4N78 - chains A and F of the 6 polymer chains in the assembly; structure by X-ray diffraction, 2.43 A resolution.

[Chain A]
Name: Cytoplasmic FMR1-interacting protein 1
From: Homo sapiens
UniProtKB: Q7L576 (CYFP1_HUMAN); residue numbers follow UniProt; this construct covers 1-1253
Sequence (1253 residues; row label = number of the first residue in the row):
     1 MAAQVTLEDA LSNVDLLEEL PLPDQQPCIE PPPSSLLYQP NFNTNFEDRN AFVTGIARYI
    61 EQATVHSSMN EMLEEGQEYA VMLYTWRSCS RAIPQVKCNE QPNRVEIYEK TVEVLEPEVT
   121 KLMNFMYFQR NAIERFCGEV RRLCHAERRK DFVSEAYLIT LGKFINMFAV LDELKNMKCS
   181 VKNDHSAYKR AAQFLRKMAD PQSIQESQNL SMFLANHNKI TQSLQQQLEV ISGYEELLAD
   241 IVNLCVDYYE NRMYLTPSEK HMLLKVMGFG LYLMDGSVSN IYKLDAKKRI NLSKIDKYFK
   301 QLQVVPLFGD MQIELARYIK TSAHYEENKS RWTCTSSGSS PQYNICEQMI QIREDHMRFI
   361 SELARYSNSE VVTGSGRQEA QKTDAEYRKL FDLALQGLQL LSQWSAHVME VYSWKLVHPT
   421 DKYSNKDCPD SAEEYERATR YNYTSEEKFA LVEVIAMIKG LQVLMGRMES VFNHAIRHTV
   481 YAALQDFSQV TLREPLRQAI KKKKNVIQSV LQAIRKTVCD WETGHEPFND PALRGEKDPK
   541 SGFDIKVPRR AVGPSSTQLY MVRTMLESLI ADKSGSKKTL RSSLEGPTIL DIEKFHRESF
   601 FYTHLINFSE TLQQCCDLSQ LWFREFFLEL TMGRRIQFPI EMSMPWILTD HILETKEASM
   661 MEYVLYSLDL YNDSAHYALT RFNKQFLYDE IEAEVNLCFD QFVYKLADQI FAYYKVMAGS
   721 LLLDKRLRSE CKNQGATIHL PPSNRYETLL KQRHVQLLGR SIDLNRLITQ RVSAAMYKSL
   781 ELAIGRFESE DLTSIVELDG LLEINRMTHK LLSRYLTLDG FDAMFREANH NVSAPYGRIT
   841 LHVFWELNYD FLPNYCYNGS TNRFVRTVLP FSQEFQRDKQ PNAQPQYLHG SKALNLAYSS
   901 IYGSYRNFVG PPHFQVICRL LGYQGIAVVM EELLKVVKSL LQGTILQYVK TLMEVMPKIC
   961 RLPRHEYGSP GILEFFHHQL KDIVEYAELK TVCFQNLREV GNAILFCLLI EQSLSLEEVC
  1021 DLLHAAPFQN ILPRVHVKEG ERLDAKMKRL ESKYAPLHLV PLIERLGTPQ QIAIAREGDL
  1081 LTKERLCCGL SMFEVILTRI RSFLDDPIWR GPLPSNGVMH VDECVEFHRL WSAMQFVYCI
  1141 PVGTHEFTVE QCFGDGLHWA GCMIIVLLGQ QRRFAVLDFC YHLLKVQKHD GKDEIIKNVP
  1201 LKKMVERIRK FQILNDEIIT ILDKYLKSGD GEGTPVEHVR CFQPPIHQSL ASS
Unresolved in the structure: 1-4, 23-54, 368-379, 540-542, 572-577, 1228-1236, 1251-1253
Swiss-Prot annotation at these positions:
  - modified residue: Ser583 (Phosphoserine), Thr1234 (Phosphothreonine)
  - natural variant: Gly820 (G820D; G820S)
  - mutagenesis: Cys179 (C179R: Reduced interaction with RAC1), Arg190 (R190D: Reduced interaction with RAC1), Glu434 (E434K: Reduced interaction with RAC1; when associated with A-626), Phe626 (F626A: Reduced interaction with RAC1; when associated with K-434), Met632 (M632D: Reduced interaction with RAC1), Leu697 (L697D: Constitutive induction of the formation of actin filaments; when associated with D-704), Tyr704 (Y704D: Constitutive induction of the formation of actin filaments; when associated with D-697), Leu841 (L841A: Constitutive induction of the formation of actin filaments; when associated with 844-A-A-845), Phe844 to Trp845 (Constitutive induction of the formation of actin filaments; when associated with A-841)

[Chain F]
Name: Abl interactor 2
From: Homo sapiens
UniProtKB: J3KNB2 (J3KNB2_HUMAN); numbering as in UniProt (aligned over 1-513)
Sequence (514 residues; each row starts with the number of its first residue; numbering starts at 0):
     0 AMAELQMLLE EEIPGGRRAL FDSYTNLERV ADYCENNYIQ SADKQRALEE TKAYTTQSLA
    60 SVAYLINTLA NNVLQMLDIQ ASQLRRMESS INHISQTVDI HKEKVARREI GILTTNKNTS
   120 RTHKIIAPAN LERPVRYIRK PIDYTILDDI GHGVKWLLRF KVSTQNMKMG GLPRTTPPTQ
   180 KPPSPPMSGK GTLGRHSPYR TLEPVRPPVV PNDYVPSPTR NMAPSQQSPV RTASVNQRNR
   240 TYSSSGSSGG SHPSSRSSSR ENSGSGSVGV PIAVPTPSPP SVFPAPAGSA GTPPLPATSA
   300 SAPAPLVPAT VPSSTAPDAA AGGAQTLADG FTSPTPPVVS STPPTGHPVQ FYSMNRPASR
   360 HTPPTIGGSL PYRRPPSITS QTSLQNQMNG GPFYSQNPVS DTPPPPPPVE EPVFDESPPP
   420 PPPPEDYEEE EAAVVEYSDP YAEEDPPWAP RSYLEKVVAI YDYTKDKEDE LSFQEGAIIY
   480 VIKKNDDGWY EGVMNGVTGL FPGNYVESIM HYSE
Unresolved in the structure: 156-513
Differences from the reference sequence: expression tag (0)
What the authors report for this chain:
  - mutagenesis - R107A: unchanged binding to WIRS

[Interface between chain A and chain F]
Residue-residue contacts (46):
  Tyr836(A) with Glu108(F), hydrogen bond
  Tyr923(A) with Glu102(F); Ala105(F); Arg106(F); Ile109(F), hydrophobic
  Gln924(A) with Val104(F); Ala105(F); Glu108(F)
  Ala927(A) with Glu108(F); Ile109(F), hydrophobic; Leu112(F)
  Met930(A) with Leu112(F), hydrophobic
  Glu931(A) with Leu112(F)
  Gln1071(A) with His92(F)
  Ile1074(A) with His92(F); Gln95(F); Thr96(F); Ile99(F)
  Glu1077(A) with Ile99(F); Lys103(F), salt bridge
  Leu1081(A) with Ile99(F), hydrophobic; Arg106(F), hydrogen bond (backbone-side chain)
  Glu1084(A) with Arg106(F), hydrogen bond (backbone-side chain)
  Arg1085(A) with Arg106(F)
  Leu1086(A) with Ile109(F), hydrophobic; Thr113(F)
  Cys1087(A) with Lys116(F), hydrogen bond (backbone-side chain)
  Gly1089(A) with Asn115(F); Lys116(F), hydrogen bond (backbone-backbone)
  Leu1090(A) with Thr113(F); Thr114(F); Asn115(F); Lys116(F)
  Ser1091(A) with Leu112(F); Thr113(F); Thr114(F), hydrogen bond (backbone-backbone); Lys116(F)
  Met1092(A) with Ile109(F), hydrophobic; Leu112(F); Thr113(F)
  Glu1094(A) with Thr114(F)
  Val1095(A) with Leu112(F); Thr113(F); Thr114(F)
  Arg1099(A) with Leu112(F)
  Lys1227(A) with Asn117(F), hydrogen bond
Other interface residues (no listed pair), chain A (31 interface residues in all): Ile926, Val928, Leu934, Leu1014, Gln1070, Gly1078, Leu1080, Cys1088, Ile1096
Other interface residues (no listed pair), chain F (19 interface residues in all): Lys101, Ile111

[In short]
Chain A and chain F form an interface of 31 and 19 residues respectively, with 7 hydrogen bonds and 1 salt
bridge. Polar pairs include Glu1077(A)-Lys103(F), Tyr836(A)-Glu108(F) and Leu1081(A)-Arg106(F). From UniProt:
10 mutagenesis sites on chain A. The paper reports that R107A of chain F leaves binding to WIRS unchanged.
Here chain A is Cytoplasmic FMR1-interacting protein 1 and chain F is Abl interactor 2, both from Homo
sapiens. Entry 4N78 (The WAVE Regulatory Complex Links Diverse Receptors to the Actin Cytoskeleton) was
determined by X-ray diffraction.
